Entry 6BBA (X-ray diffraction, 2.80 A resolution); this record covers chains E and F of the 14 polymer chains in the assembly.

== Chain E (and F) ==
Molecule: ATP-dependent Clp protease proteolytic subunit, mitochondrial
Source organism: Homo sapiens
Notes: EC 3.4.21.92; chain F of this document is another copy of the same molecule, construct and numbering; everything in this record applies to it too
UniProtKB: Q16740 (CLPP_HUMAN); residues 101-320 here correspond to UniProt positions 58-277 (UniProt number = residue number - 43)
Amino-acid sequence (221 residues; each row starts with the number of its first residue; note: 43 numbers in that range are skipped by the numbering (no residue carries them; nothing is unmodelled there)):
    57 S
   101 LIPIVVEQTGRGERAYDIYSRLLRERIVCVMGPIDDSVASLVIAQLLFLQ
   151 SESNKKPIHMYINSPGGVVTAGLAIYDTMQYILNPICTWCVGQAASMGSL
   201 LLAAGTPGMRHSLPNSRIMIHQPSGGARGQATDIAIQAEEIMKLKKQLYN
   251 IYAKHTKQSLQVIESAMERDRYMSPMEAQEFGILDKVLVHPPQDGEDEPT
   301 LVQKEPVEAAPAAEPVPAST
Not modelled in the structure: 225-230, 294-320 (chain F: 225-228, 294-320)
Construct notes: expression tag (57)
UniProt features mapped onto this chain:
  - active site: Ser-196 (Nucleophile), His-221
  - modified residue: Lys-243 (N6-succinyllysine), Lys-254 (N6-acetyllysine)
What the authors report for this chain:
  - post-translational modification sites: Cys-129
  - contacts within the chain: Glu-107/Arg-121 (hydrogen bond), Arg-121/Glu-125 (hydrogen bond)
  - binding site for Acyldepsipeptide ADEP-28: Tyr-161, Trp-189, His-211
  - binding site for Acyldepsipeptide ADEP-28: Tyr-181
  - binding site for Acyldepsipeptide ADEP-28: Gln-150
  - self-association interface (contacts with another copy of this molecule): Leu-101 to Val-106, Phe-148
  - catalytic residues: Ser-196, His-221, Asp-270 (citing earlier work)

== Chain E / chain F interface ==
Contacting residue pairs (55; chain E residue first):
  Ile-102(E) with Leu-101(F), hydrophobic
  Arg-114(E) with Val-106(F); Glu-113(F), salt bridge
  Tyr-116(E) with Val-106(F)
  Asp-117(E) with Leu-101(F)
  Ser-120(E) with Pro-103(F); Ile-104(F), hydrogen bond (side chain-backbone)
  Leu-123(E) with Pro-103(F), hydrophobic; Val-105(F), hydrophobic
  Asp-136(E) with Met-131(F); Asn-163(F), hydrogen bond
  Ser-137(E) with Met-131(F)
  Ser-140(E) with Tyr-119(F); Cys-129(F); Met-131(F), hydrogen bond
  Leu-141(E) with Leu-101(F); Pro-103(F); Tyr-119(F), hydrogen bond (backbone-side chain)
  Ile-143(E) with Val-191(F), hydrophobic
  Ala-144(E) with Ile-118(F), hydrophobic
  Leu-147(E) with Tyr-161(F), hydrophobic
  Phe-148(E) with Val-105(F), hydrophobic; Glu-107(F); Ile-118(F), hydrophobic
  Glu-152(E) with Glu-107(F)
  Thr-170(E) with Gly-192(F)
  Leu-173(E) with Asn-215(F)
  Ala-174(E) with Val-191(F), hydrophobic; Gly-192(F)
  Tyr-176(E) with Asn-215(F)
  Asp-177(E) with Leu-213(F); Pro-214(F); Asn-215(F), hydrogen bond; Ser-216(F)
  Gln-180(E) with His-290(F), hydrogen bond (backbone-side chain)
  Tyr-181(E) with Trp-189(F); Leu-213(F), hydrophobic; Leu-288(F); Val-289(F); His-290(F); Pro-291(F)
  Asp-233(E) with Gln-193(F), hydrogen bond
  Ile-234(E) with Pro-165(F); Tyr-272(F)
  Ile-236(E) with Tyr-272(F), hydrophobic
  Gln-237(E) with Asp-270(F), hydrogen bond
  Glu-240(E) with Arg-217(F), salt bridge; Tyr-272(F)
  Lys-243(E) with Arg-217(F); Arg-271(F); Tyr-272(F), hydrogen bond (side chain-backbone)
  Leu-244(E) with Arg-217(F)
  Gln-247(E) with Asn-215(F), hydrogen bond; Arg-217(F), hydrogen bond
  Ile-251(E) with Asn-215(F)
Other interface residues (no listed pair), chain E (36 interface residues in all): Tyr-119, Arg-124, Gln-145, Thr-178, Leu-183
Other interface residues (no listed pair), chain F (35 interface residues in all): Arg-114, Ala-115, Arg-121, Leu-122, Pro-292

== In short ==
36 residues of chain E face 35 of chain F across their interface, with 11 hydrogen bonds and 2 salt bridges.
Among the polar pairs are Arg-114(E)/Glu-113(F), Glu-240(E)/Arg-217(F) and Ser-120(E)/Ile-104(F). From the
paper: catalytic residues Ser-196(E), His-221(E) and Asp-270(E); a binding site for Acyldepsipeptide ADEP-28
at Tyr-161(E), Trp-189(E) and His-211(E) among others.
Both chains are ATP-dependent Clp protease proteolytic subunit, mitochondrial (Homo sapiens). Entry 6BBA
(Crystal structure of human mitochondrial ClpP complex with acyldepsipeptide ADEP-28) was determined by X-ray
diffraction.
